2ULL - chain A; structure by X-ray diffraction, 1.50 A resolution.

# Chain A
Molecule: Alpha-lytic protease
From: Lysobacter enzymogenes
Notes: EC 3.4.21.12
UniProt: P00778 (PRLA_LYSEN); the construct lacks a stretch of the UniProt sequence and is renumbered around it, so the offset changes along the chain: 16-19 = UniProt 202-205; 31-36 = UniProt 206-211; 38-44 = UniProt 212-218; 45-48 = UniProt 220-223; 13 more segments
Amino-acid sequence (198 residues; numbered 16 to 245 plus 28 insertion-coded residues; 60 numbers in that range are skipped by the numbering (no residue carries them; nothing is unmodelled there); the number before each row is that of its first residue; a row labelled like 15A-15B holds insertion residues (15A, then the next letters in order)):
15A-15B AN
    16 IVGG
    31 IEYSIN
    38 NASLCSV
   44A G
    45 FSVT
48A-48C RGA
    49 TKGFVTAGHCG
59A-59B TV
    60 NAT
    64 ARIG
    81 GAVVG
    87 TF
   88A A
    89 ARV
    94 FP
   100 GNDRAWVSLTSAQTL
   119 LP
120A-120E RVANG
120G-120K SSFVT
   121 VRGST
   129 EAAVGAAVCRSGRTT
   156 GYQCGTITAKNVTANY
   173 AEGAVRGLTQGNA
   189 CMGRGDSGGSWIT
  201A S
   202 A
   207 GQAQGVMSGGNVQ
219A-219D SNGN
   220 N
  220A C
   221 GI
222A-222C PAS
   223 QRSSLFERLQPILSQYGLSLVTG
Curated features (UniProtKB/Swiss-Prot):
  - active site (Charge relay system): His57, Asp102, Ser195
Cystine bridges: Cys42-Cys58, Cys137-Cys159, Cys189-Cys220A
Ligand contacts: tris(hydroxyethyl)aminomethane (TAM): His57, Phe94, Tyr171, Ala173, Glu174, Ser195, Ser214, Gly215

# Overview
Ligands of chain A: tris(hydroxyethyl)aminomethane. Curated annotation (UniProt) lists 3 active-site residues.
Chain A is Alpha-lytic protease (Lysobacter enzymogenes); the structure, Multiple conformation structure of
alpha-lytic protease at 120 K, was determined by X-ray diffraction together with 1TAL from the same study.
